Entry 1CPH (X-ray diffraction, 1.90 A resolution); this record covers chains A and B.

[Chain A]
Protein: Insulin (ph 10)
Organism: Bos taurus
UniProt: P01317 (INS_BOVIN); residues 1-21 here correspond to UniProt positions 85-105 (UniProt number = residue number + 84)
Sequence (21 residues; each row starts with the number of its first residue):
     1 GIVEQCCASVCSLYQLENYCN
Disulfides: Cys6-Cys11
Metal / ion sites: Na+: Gln5, Ser9, Val10

[Chain B]
Protein: Insulin (ph 10)
Organism: Bos taurus
UniProt: P01317 (INS_BOVIN); residues 1-30 here correspond to UniProt positions 25-54 (UniProt number = residue number + 24)
Sequence (30 residues; row label = number of the first residue in the row):
     1 FVNQHLCGSHLVEALYLVCGERGFFYTPKA
Ligand contacts: 1,2-dichloroethane (DCE): Ser9, Val12, Glu13, Tyr16

[Chain A / chain B interface]
Pairs across the interface - 41 pairs, chain A then chain B:
  Gly1(A) with Ala30(B)
  Ile2(A) with Leu11(B), hydrophobic; Leu15(B), hydrophobic; Thr27(B)
  Val3(A) with Pro28(B), hydrophobic
  Cys6(A) with Gln4(B); His5(B); Leu6(B), hydrogen bond (backbone-backbone); Leu11(B), hydrophobic
  Cys7(A) with His5(B), hydrogen bond (backbone-side chain); Leu6(B); Cys7(B), disulfide
  Ala8(A) with His5(B)
  Ser9(A) with His5(B)
  Val10(A) with Asn3(B); Gln4(B); His5(B)
  Cys11(A) with Val2(B); Asn3(B); Gln4(B), hydrogen bond (backbone-backbone)
  Ser12(A) with Val2(B); Asn3(B)
  Leu13(A) with Val2(B); Val18(B), hydrophobic
  Leu16(A) with Val2(B), hydrophobic; Leu11(B), hydrophobic; Leu15(B); Val18(B), hydrophobic
  Glu17(A) with Arg22(B), salt bridge
  Asn18(A) with Phe25(B)
  Tyr19(A) with Leu15(B), hydrophobic; Phe24(B); Phe25(B), hydrogen bond (backbone-backbone)
  Cys20(A) with Cys19(B), disulfide; Arg22(B); Gly23(B); Phe24(B), hydrophobic
  Asn21(A) with Arg22(B); Gly23(B), hydrogen bond (backbone-backbone); Phe24(B); Phe25(B)
Also at the interface, not in a pair above, chain A (18 interface residues in all): Glu4
Also at the interface, not in a pair above, chain B (19 interface residues in all): Ala14, Tyr26
Inter-chain disulfides: Cys7(A)-Cys7(B), Cys20(A)-Cys19(B)

[In short]
18 residues of chain A and 19 residues of chain B are in contact, with 2 disulfide bonds, 5 hydrogen bonds and
1 salt bridge. Polar pairs include Glu17(A)-Arg22(B), Cys7(A)-His5(B) and Cys6(A)-Leu6(B). Ligands of chain B:
1,2-dichloroethane. Gln5(A), Ser9(A) and Val10(A) form the Na+ site.
Here chain A is Insulin (ph 10) and chain B is Insulin (ph 10), both from Bos taurus. Entry 1CPH
(Conformational changes in cubic insulin crystals in the ph range 7-11) was determined by X-ray diffraction
together with 1APH, 1BPH and 1DPH from the same study.
